Entry 7N6A (electron microscopy, 14.30 A resolution (very low resolution: no residue pairs are listed; an interface is given only as per-side residue counts)); this record covers chains G and J of the 12 polymer chains in the assembly.

[Chain G]
Protein: Spike glycoprotein E1
Organism: Eastern equine encephalitis virus (strain Florida 91-469)
UniProt: Q4QXJ7 (POLS_EEEVF); residues 1-441 here correspond to UniProt positions 802-1242 (UniProt number = residue number + 801)
Chain sequence (441 residues; each row starts with the number of its first residue):
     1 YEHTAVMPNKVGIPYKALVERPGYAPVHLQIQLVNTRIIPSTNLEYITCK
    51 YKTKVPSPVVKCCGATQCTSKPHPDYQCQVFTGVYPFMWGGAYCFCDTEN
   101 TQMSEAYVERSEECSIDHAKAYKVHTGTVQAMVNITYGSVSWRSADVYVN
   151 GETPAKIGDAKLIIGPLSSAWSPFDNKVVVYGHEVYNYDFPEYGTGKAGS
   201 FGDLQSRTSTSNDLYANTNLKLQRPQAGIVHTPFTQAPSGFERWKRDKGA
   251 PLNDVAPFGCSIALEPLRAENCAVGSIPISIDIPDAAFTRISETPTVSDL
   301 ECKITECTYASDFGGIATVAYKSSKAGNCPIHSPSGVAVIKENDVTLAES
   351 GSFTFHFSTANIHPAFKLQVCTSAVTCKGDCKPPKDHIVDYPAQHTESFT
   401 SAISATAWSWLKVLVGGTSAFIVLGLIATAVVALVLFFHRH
Not modelled in the structure: 401-441
Disulfide bonds: Cys49-Cys114, Cys62-Cys94, Cys63-Cys96, Cys68-Cys78, Cys260-Cys272, Cys302-Cys377, Cys307-Cys381, Cys329-Cys371

[Chain J]
Protein: Spike glycoprotein E2
Organism: Eastern equine encephalitis virus (strain Florida 91-469)
UniProt: Q4QXJ7 (POLS_EEEVF); residues 1-420 here correspond to UniProt positions 325-744 (UniProt number = residue number + 324)
Chain sequence (420 residues; numbered 1 to 420; the number before each row is that of its first residue):
     1 DLDTHFTQYKLARPYIADCPNCGHSRCDSPIAIEEVRGDAHAGVIRIQTS
    51 AMFGLKTDGVDLAYMSFMNGKTQKSIKIDNLHVRTSAPCSLVSHHGYYIL
   101 AQCPPGDTVTVGFHDGPNRHTCTVAHKVEFRPVGREKYRHPPEHGVELPC
   151 NRYTHKRADQGHYVEMHQPGLVADHSLLSIHSAKVKITVPSGAQVKYYCK
   201 CPDVREGITSSDHTTTCTDVKQCRAYLIDNKKWVYNSGRLPRGEGDTFKG
   251 KLHVPFVPVKAKCIATLAPEPLVEHKHRTLILHLHPDHPTLLTTRSLGSD
   301 ANPTRQWIERPTTVNFTVTGEGLEYTWGNHPPKRVWAQESGEGNPHGWPH
   351 EVVVYYYNRYPLTTIIGLCTCVAIIMVSCVTSVWLLCRTRNLCITPYKLA
   401 PNAQVPILLALLCCIKPTRA
Not modelled in the structure: 352-420
Disulfide bonds: Cys19-Cys122, Cys22-Cys27, Cys89-Cys103, Cys150-Cys263, Cys199-Cys223, Cys201-Cys217

[Interface between chain G and chain J]
At this resolution (14 A) residue pairs are not listed: 13 residues of chain G and 15 of chain J lie at the interface.

[In short]
13 residues of chain G and 15 residues of chain J are in contact.
Here chain G is Spike glycoprotein E1 and chain J is Spike glycoprotein E2, both from Eastern equine
encephalitis virus (strain Florida 91-469). Entry 7N6A (Pre-fusion state 1 of EEEV with localized
reconstruction) was determined by electron microscopy, deposited together with 7N69.
